8P1L - chain A; structure by electron microscopy, 3.30 A resolution.

[Chain A]
Protein: RNA-directed RNA polymerase L
Organism: Hantaan orthohantavirus
Notes: EC 2.7.7.48, 3.1.-.-
Reference sequence: P23456 (L_HANTV); residue numbers follow UniProt; this construct covers 1-2151
Sequence (2196 residues; numbered -44 to 2151; the number before each row is that of its first residue; numbers below 1 keep their minus sign (Met-44 is residue -44)):
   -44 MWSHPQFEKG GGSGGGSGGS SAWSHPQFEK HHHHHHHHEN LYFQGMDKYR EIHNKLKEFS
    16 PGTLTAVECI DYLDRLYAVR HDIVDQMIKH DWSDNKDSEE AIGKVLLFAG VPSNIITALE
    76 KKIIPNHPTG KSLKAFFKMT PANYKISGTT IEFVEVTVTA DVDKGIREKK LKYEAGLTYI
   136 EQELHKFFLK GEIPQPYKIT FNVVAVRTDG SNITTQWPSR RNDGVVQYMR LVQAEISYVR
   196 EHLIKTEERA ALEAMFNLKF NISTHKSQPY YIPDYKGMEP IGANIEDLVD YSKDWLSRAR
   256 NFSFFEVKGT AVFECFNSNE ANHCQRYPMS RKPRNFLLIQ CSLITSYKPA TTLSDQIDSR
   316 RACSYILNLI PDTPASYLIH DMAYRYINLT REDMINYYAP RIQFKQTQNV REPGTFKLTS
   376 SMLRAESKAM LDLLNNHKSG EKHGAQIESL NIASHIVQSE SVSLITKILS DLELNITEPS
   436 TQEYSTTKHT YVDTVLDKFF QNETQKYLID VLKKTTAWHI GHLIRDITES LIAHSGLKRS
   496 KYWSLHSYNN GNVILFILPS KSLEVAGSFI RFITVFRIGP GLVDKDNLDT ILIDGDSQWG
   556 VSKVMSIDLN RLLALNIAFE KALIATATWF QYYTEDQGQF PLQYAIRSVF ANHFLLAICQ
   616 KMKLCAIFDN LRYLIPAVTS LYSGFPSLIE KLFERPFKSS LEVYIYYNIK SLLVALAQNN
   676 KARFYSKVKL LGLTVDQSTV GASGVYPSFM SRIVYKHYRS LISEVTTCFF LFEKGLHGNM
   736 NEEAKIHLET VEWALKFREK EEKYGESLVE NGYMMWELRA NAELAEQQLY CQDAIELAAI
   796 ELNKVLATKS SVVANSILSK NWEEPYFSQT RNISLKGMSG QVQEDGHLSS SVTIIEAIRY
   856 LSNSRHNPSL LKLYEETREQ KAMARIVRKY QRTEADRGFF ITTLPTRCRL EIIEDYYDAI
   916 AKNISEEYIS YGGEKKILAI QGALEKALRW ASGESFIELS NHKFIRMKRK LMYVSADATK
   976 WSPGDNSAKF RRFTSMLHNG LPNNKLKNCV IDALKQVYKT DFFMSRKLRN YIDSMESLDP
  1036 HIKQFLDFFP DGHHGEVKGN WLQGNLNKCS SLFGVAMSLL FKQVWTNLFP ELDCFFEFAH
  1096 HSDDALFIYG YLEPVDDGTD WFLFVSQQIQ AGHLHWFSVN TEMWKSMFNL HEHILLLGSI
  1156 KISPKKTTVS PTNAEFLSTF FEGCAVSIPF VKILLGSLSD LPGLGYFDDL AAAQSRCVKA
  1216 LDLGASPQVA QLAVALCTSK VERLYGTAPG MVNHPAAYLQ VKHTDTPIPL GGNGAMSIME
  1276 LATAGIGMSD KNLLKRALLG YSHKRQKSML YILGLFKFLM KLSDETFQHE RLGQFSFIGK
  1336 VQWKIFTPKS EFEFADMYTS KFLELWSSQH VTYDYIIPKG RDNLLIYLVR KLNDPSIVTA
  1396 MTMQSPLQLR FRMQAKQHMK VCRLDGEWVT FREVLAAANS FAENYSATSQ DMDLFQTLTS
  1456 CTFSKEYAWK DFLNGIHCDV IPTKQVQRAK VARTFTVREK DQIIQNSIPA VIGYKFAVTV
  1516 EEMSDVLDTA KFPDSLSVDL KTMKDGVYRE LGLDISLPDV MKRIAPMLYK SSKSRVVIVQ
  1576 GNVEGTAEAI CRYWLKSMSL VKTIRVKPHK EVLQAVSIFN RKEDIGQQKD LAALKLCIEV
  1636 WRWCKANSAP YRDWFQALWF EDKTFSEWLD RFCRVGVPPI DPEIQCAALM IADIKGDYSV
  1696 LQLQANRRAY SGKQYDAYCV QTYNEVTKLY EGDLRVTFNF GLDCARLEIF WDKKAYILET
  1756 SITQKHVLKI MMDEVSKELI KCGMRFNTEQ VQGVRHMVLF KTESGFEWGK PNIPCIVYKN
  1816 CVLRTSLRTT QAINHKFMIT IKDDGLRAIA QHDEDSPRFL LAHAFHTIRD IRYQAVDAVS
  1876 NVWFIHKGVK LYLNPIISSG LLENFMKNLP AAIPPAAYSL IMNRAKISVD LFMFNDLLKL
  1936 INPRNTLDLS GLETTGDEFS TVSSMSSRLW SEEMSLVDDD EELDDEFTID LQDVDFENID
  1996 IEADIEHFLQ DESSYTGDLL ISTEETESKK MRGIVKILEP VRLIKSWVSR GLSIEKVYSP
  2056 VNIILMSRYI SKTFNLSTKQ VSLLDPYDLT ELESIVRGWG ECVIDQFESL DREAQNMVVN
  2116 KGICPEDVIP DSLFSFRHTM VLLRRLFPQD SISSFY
Disordered / not traced: -44 to 0, 393-401, 434-448, 1608-1619, 1948-2026
Sequence notes: initiating methionine (-44); expression tag (-43 to 0); engineered mutation Ala97 (Asp in P23456)
What the authors report for this chain:
  - conformationally variable residues (loop rearrangement, order/disorder transition): Asn675 to Val700, Glu1320 to Ile1340, Ser1455 to Lys1485
  - mutagenesis - D52A: abolished catalytic activity on RNA substrate

[In short]
The paper reports that D52A abolishes catalytic activity on RNA substrate; conformational variability at
Asn675, Glu1320 and Ser1455.
Chain A is RNA-directed RNA polymerase L (Hantaan orthohantavirus); the structure, Structure of hantaan
orthohantavirus (HTNV) polymerase - Apo full length, was determined by electron microscopy (same publication
as 8P1J, 8P1K, 8P1M and 8P1N).
